7TGH - chains V1 and V2 of the 91 polymer chains in the assembly; structure by electron microscopy, 2.60 A resolution.

[Chain V1]
Molecule: NADH dehydrogenase [ubiquinone] flavoprotein 1, mitochondrial
Source organism: Tetrahymena thermophila
Notes: EC 7.1.1.2
Reference sequence: Q23KE4 (Q23KE4_TETTS); residue numbers follow UniProt; this construct covers 1-474
Chain sequence (474 residues; each row starts with the number of its first residue):
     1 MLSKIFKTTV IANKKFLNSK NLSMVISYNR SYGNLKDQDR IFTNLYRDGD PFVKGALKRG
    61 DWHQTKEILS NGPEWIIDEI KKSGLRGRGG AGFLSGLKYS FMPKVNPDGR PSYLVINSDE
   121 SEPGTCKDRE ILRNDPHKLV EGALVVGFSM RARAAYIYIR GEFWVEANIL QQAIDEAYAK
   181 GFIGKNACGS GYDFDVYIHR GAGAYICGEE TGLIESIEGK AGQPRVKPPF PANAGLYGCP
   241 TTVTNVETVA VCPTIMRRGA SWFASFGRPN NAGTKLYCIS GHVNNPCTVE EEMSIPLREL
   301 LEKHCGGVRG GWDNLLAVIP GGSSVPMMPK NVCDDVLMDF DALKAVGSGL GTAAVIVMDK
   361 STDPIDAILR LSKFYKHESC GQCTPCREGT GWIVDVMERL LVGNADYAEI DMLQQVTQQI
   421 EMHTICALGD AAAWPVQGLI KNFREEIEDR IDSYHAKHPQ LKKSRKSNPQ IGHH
Unresolved in the structure: 1-29, 472-474
Metal / ion sites: 4Fe-4S cluster Fe: Cys380, Cys383, Cys386, Cys426
Small-molecule neighbours:
  - FMN (flavin mononucleotide): Gly87, Arg88, Gly89, Gly90, Ala91, Lys98, Asn117, Asp119, Glu120, Ser121, Tyr205, Ile206, Gly208, Glu209, Glu210, Val243, Thr244, Asn245, Thr248, Ala427, Leu428
  - 4Fe-4S cluster (SF4): Ile206, Pro224, Ser379, Cys380, Gly381, Gln382, Cys383, Cys386, Thr424, Ile425, Cys426, Leu428, Gly429

[Chain V2]
Molecule: NADH-ubiquinone oxidoreductase 24 kDa subunit
Source organism: Tetrahymena thermophila
Reference sequence: I7MEP0 (I7MEP0_TETTS); numbering as in UniProt (aligned over 1-274)
Chain sequence (274 residues; each row starts with the number of its first residue):
     1 MLSKGFKQLF GLTKATNFYN KNFFSRLAAH RKNDDNSDSV PFEFTPENYK EIEKILAKYP
    61 LKQKRSAVMP LLYLVQEQNN NWVPLSAMKK IAKLLEMPEI DVYEVATFYT MYNREPVGKF
   121 HLQICGTTPC QLCGSREITK AIEEYTQTKL GHTSADGKWT LEEVECLGAC SNAPMIQVNN
   181 KWVYEDLTTE NVVKLLKDLE SGTDKKGPQN HRNQVEGPLG RSTLKEKDFL SGEIRFSRDF
   241 AKAKQDWVAQ KEQERIEAEK KKAATAAAAA AAKK
Unresolved in the structure: 1-25, 257-274
Metal / ion sites: 2Fe-2S cluster Fe: Cys125, Cys130, Cys166, Cys170
Small-molecule neighbours: 2Fe-2S cluster (FES): Cys125, Thr127, Pro129, Cys130, Cys166, Leu167, Gly168, Ala169, Cys170, Met175

[Interface between chain V1 and chain V2]
Residue-residue contacts - 145 pairs, chain V1 then chain V2:
  Asp37(V1) with Thr223(V2); Leu224(V2), hydrogen bond (side chain-backbone); Lys225(V2), hydrogen bond (side chain-backbone); Glu226(V2), hydrogen bond (side chain-backbone)
  Gln38(V1) with Glu226(V2), hydrogen bond
  Arg40(V1) with Thr223(V2), hydrogen bond; Leu224(V2)
  Leu45(V1) with Val215(V2)
  Tyr46(V1) with Glu216(V2); Arg221(V2); Thr223(V2)
  Arg47(V1) with Gln214(V2)
  Asp48(V1) with Arg221(V2), salt bridge; Leu230(V2)
  Leu57(V1) with Glu233(V2); Arg235(V2), hydrogen bond (backbone-side chain)
  Lys58(V1) with Ser231(V2), hydrogen bond (side chain-backbone); Gly232(V2); Glu233(V2), salt bridge; Ile234(V2), hydrogen bond (backbone-backbone); Arg235(V2)
  Arg59(V1) with Ile234(V2)
  Gly60(V1) with Ile234(V2); Arg235(V2)
  His63(V1) with Arg235(V2); Ser237(V2)
  Gln64(V1) with Ser237(V2); Arg238(V2), hydrogen bond (side chain-backbone); Phe240(V2)
  Glu67(V1) with Phe240(V2)
  Ile68(V1) with Phe240(V2), hydrophobic
  Asn71(V1) with Phe240(V2), hydrogen bond (side chain-backbone); Lys244(V2)
  Trp75(V1) with Arg238(V2); Phe240(V2), hydrophobic; Ala243(V2), hydrophobic; Trp247(V2)
  Asp78(V1) with Trp247(V2), hydrogen bond
  Glu79(V1) with Arg238(V2), salt bridge
  Pro123(V1) with Thr127(V2); Cys166(V2), hydrophobic
  Gly124(V1) with Pro129(V2); Cys170(V2), hydrogen bond (backbone-side chain)
  Thr125(V1) with Cys170(V2)
  Cys126(V1) with Gly168(V2); Cys170(V2); Ser171(V2), hydrogen bond
  Arg129(V1) with Gly168(V2); Ala169(V2); Val183(V2); Glu185(V2), salt bridge
  Glu130(V1) with Val215(V2)
  Arg133(V1) with Val215(V2)
  Asn134(V1) with Gln214(V2)
  Tyr156(V1) with Lys58(V2), hydrogen bond (side chain-backbone); Tyr59(V2), hydrophobic; Pro60(V2)
  Arg160(V1) with Cys166(V2), hydrogen bond (side chain-backbone); Leu167(V2); Gly168(V2)
  Gly161(V1) with Tyr73(V2); Met111(V2)
  Glu162(V1) with Met111(V2); Leu167(V2); Gln177(V2), hydrogen bond (backbone-side chain)
  Phe163(V1) with Leu167(V2)
  Trp164(V1) with Lys181(V2); Trp182(V2)
  Val165(V1) with Trp182(V2), hydrophobic
  Gln171(V1) with Lys58(V2)
  Tyr197(V1) with Lys58(V2)
  His199(V1) with Tyr59(V2), hydrogen bond; Ser66(V2); Met69(V2)
  Arg200(V1) with Tyr73(V2)
  Gly201(V1) with Met69(V2); Tyr73(V2)
  Ala202(V1) with Met69(V2); Tyr73(V2); Tyr109(V2), hydrophobic; Met111(V2), hydrophobic
  Gly203(V1) with Thr110(V2), hydrogen bond (backbone-side chain); Met111(V2)
  Ala204(V1) with Tyr109(V2), hydrophobic
  Ile206(V1) with Phe108(V2), hydrophobic
  Cys207(V1) with Tyr109(V2), hydrophobic
  Ser216(V1) with Met69(V2), hydrogen bond; Tyr109(V2), hydrogen bond
  Ile217(V1) with Ser66(V2), hydrogen bond (backbone-side chain)
  Glu218(V1) with Arg65(V2); Ser66(V2)
  Gly219(V1) with Arg65(V2), hydrogen bond (backbone-side chain); Ser66(V2); Val68(V2); Val105(V2)
  Lys220(V1) with Val105(V2); Tyr109(V2), hydrogen bond (backbone-side chain)
  Ala221(V1) with Phe108(V2); Tyr109(V2), hydrogen bond (backbone-side chain)
  Tyr237(V1) with Tyr59(V2); Pro60(V2), hydrophobic; Gln63(V2); Ser66(V2), hydrogen bond
  Met256(V1) with Arg238(V2), hydrogen bond (backbone-side chain); Phe240(V2)
  Arg257(V1) with Phe236(V2); Arg238(V2)
  Arg258(V1) with Phe236(V2)
  Gly259(V1) with Arg238(V2)
  Ile279(V1) with Ser171(V2)
  Ser280(V1) with Cys170(V2); Ser171(V2)
  Gly281(V1) with Cys133(V2)
  His282(V1) with Leu132(V2), hydrogen bond (side chain-backbone)
  Asn285(V1) with Gly217(V2); Pro218(V2)
  Pro286(V1) with Ser171(V2); Arg212(V2), hydrogen bond (backbone-side chain); Gly217(V2); Pro218(V2)
  Cys287(V1) with Ser171(V2); Arg212(V2); Val215(V2); Gly217(V2)
  Thr288(V1) with Ser171(V2); Val215(V2)
  Val289(V1) with Thr223(V2)
  His304(V1) with Ser222(V2), hydrogen bond
  Ile356(V1) with Pro129(V2), hydrophobic; Leu132(V2), hydrophobic
  Thr362(V1) with Leu132(V2)
  Asp366(V1) with Gln131(V2); Arg136(V2), salt bridge
  Ala367(V1) with Thr128(V2), hydrogen bond (backbone-side chain)
  Arg370(V1) with Gly126(V2), hydrogen bond (side chain-backbone); Thr127(V2); Thr128(V2); Gln131(V2); Glu163(V2), salt bridge; Glu165(V2), salt bridge
  Leu371(V1) with Thr128(V2)
  Phe374(V1) with Glu165(V2)
  His377(V1) with Thr110(V2); Glu165(V2), salt bridge
  Glu378(V1) with Glu165(V2)
Other interface residues (no listed pair), chain V1 (90 interface residues in all): Thr43, Gly72, Glu74, Ser121, Glu122, Tyr158, Ile198, Gly222, Ala260, Cys278, Asn284, Lys303, Val357, Met358, Lys373, Cys380
Other interface residues (no listed pair), chain V2 (68 interface residues in all): Ala57, Met97, Tyr112, Val164, Asn172, Asn180, Gly220, Phe229

[Overview]
90 residues of chain V1 face 68 of chain V2 across their interface, with 31 hydrogen bonds and 8 salt bridges.
Polar contacts include Asp48(V1)-Arg221(V2), Lys58(V1)-Glu233(V2) and Glu79(V1)-Arg238(V2). Ligands of chain
V1: 4Fe-4S cluster and flavin mononucleotide. Bound to chain V2: 2Fe-2S cluster.
Here chain V1 is NADH dehydrogenase [ubiquinone] flavoprotein 1, mitochondrial and chain V2 is NADH-ubiquinone
oxidoreductase 24 kDa subunit, both from Tetrahymena thermophila. Entry 7TGH (Cryo-EM structure of respiratory
super-complex CI+III2 from Tetrahymena thermophila) was determined by electron microscopy (same publication as
7W5Z).
